PDB entry 8RR0 | electron microscopy, 3.35 A resolution | chains A and C of the 8 polymer chains in the assembly

== Chain A (and C) ==
Protein: Uncharacterized protein YjgD
From: Bacillus subtilis subsp. subtilis str. 168
Notes: chain C of this document is another copy of the same molecule, construct and numbering; everything in this record applies to it too
UniProt: O34681 (YJGD_BACSU); residues 1-186 here = UniProt positions 1-186
Sequence (186 residues; numbered 1 to 186; the number before each row is that of its first residue):
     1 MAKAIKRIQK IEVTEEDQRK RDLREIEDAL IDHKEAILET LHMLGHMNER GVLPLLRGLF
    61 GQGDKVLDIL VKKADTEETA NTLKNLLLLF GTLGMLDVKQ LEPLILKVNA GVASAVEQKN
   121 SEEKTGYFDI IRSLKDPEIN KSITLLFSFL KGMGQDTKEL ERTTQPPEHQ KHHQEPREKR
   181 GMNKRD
Not modelled in the structure: 1, 120-127, 158-186
Small-molecule neighbours:
  - undecanoic acid (11A), molecule 1: Leu23, Ile26, Glu27, Leu30
  - undecanoic acid (11A), molecule 2: Leu30, Ile37, Thr40, Leu41
  - undecanoic acid (11A), molecule 3: Pro103, Lys107, Lys141
  - undecanoic acid (11A), molecule 4: Gln118, Lys119, Phe128
  - undecanoic acid (11A), molecule 5: Leu134, Lys135, Asn140
  - undecanoic acid (11A), molecule 6: Gly154, Gln155, Asp156
  - neamine (A1H2V; [(2R)-3-[[(2R)-2,3-bis(oxidanyl)propoxy]-oxidanyl-phosphoryl]oxy-2-hexadecanoyloxy-propyl] octadecanoate), molecule 1: Glu49, Arg50, Gly51, Val52, Leu55
  - neamine (A1H2V), molecule 2: Leu55, Leu56, Leu59, Phe60, Gly63, Asp64, Val66, Leu67, Leu70
  - neamine (A1H2V), molecule 3: Leu70, Lys73, Ala74, Thr76, Glu78, Thr79, Leu83
  - neamine (A1H2V), molecule 4: Ile130, Ile131, Leu134
  - neamine (A1H2V), molecule 5: Ile130, Leu134, Ile143, Phe147
  - heptanoic acid (SHV): Phe128, Ile131, Arg132

== Interface between chain A and chain C ==
Contacting residue pairs - 102 pairs, chain A then chain C:
  Glu16(A) - Arg24(C)  salt bridge
  Arg19(A) - Arg24(C)  hydrogen bond (side chain-backbone)
  Arg19(A) - Glu27(C)  salt bridge
  Arg19(A) - Asp28(C)  salt bridge
  Arg19(A) - Ile31(C)
  Asp22(A) - Ile31(C)
  Asp22(A) - Lys34(C)  salt bridge
  Leu23(A) - Glu27(C)
  Glu25(A) - Lys34(C)
  Glu25(A) - Leu38(C)
  Ile26(A) - Ile37(C)  hydrophobic
  Ile26(A) - Leu38(C)  hydrophobic
  Ala29(A) - Leu38(C)  hydrophobic
  Ala29(A) - Leu41(C)  hydrophobic
  Leu30(A) - Leu41(C)  hydrophobic
  His33(A) - Leu41(C)  hydrogen bond (side chain-backbone)
  His33(A) - His42(C)  hydrogen bond
  His33(A) - Gly45(C)
  Glu35(A) - Asn48(C)  hydrogen bond (backbone-side chain)
  Ala36(A) - Leu44(C)
  Ala36(A) - Gly45(C)
  Ala36(A) - Asn48(C)
  Ala36(A) - Leu53(C)
  Ile37(A) - Leu41(C)  hydrophobic
  Ile37(A) - Leu44(C)  hydrophobic
  Glu39(A) - Asn48(C)
  Glu39(A) - Leu53(C)
  Glu39(A) - Pro54(C)
  Glu39(A) - Arg57(C)  salt bridge
  Thr40(A) - Leu44(C)
  Thr40(A) - Leu53(C)
  His42(A) - Arg57(C)
  Met43(A) - Leu53(C)
  Met43(A) - Leu56(C)
  Met43(A) - Arg57(C)
  His46(A) - Arg57(C)  hydrogen bond
  His46(A) - Phe60(C)
  His46(A) - Gly61(C)
  Met47(A) - Phe60(C)  hydrophobic
  Arg50(A) - Phe60(C)  hydrogen bond (side chain-backbone)
  Arg50(A) - Gly61(C)  hydrogen bond (side chain-backbone)
  Arg50(A) - Gly63(C)
  Arg50(A) - Asp64(C)  salt bridge
  Val52(A) - Phe60(C)  hydrophobic
  Asn81(A) - Gly94(C)
  Thr82(A) - Gly94(C)
  Asn85(A) - Leu93(C)
  Asn85(A) - Gly94(C)
  Asn85(A) - Leu96(C)  hydrogen bond (side chain-backbone)
  Asn85(A) - Asp97(C)
  Asn85(A) - Val98(C)
  Leu88(A) - Val98(C)  hydrophobic
  Leu88(A) - Lys99(C)
  Leu89(A) - Val98(C)
  Thr92(A) - Val98(C)
  Thr92(A) - Glu102(C)
  Thr92(A) - Ile105(C)
  Met95(A) - Glu102(C)
  Met95(A) - Asn109(C)  hydrogen bond (backbone-side chain)
  Leu96(A) - Ile105(C)
  Leu96(A) - Asn109(C)
  Asp97(A) - Asn109(C)  hydrogen bond (backbone-side chain)
  Gln100(A) - Asn109(C)
  Gln100(A) - Val112(C)
  Gln100(A) - Ala113(C)  hydrogen bond (side chain-backbone)
  Gln100(A) - Val116(C)
  Asn140(A) - Phe128(C)
  Asn140(A) - Asp129(C)
  Ile143(A) - Asp129(C)
  Thr144(A) - Asp129(C)  hydrogen bond
  Leu145(A) - Ala115(C)
  Phe147(A) - Ile130(C)  hydrophobic
  Phe147(A) - Ser133(C)
  Phe147(A) - Ile139(C)
  Ser148(A) - Ser114(C)  hydrogen bond (backbone-side chain)
  Ser148(A) - Ala115(C)
  Ser148(A) - Gln118(C)
  Phe149(A) - Val108(C)
  Phe149(A) - Gly111(C)
  Phe149(A) - Val112(C)
  Phe149(A) - Ser114(C)
  Leu150(A) - Ile139(C)  hydrophobic
  Leu150(A) - Ser142(C)  hydrogen bond (backbone-side chain)
  Leu150(A) - Ile143(C)
  Leu150(A) - Leu146(C)  hydrophobic
  Lys151(A) - Glu138(C)
  Lys151(A) - Ile139(C)
  Gly152(A) - Ala110(C)
  Gly152(A) - Gly111(C)
  Gly152(A) - Ser114(C)
  Met153(A) - Lys107(C)
  Met153(A) - Gly111(C)
  Met153(A) - Glu138(C)
  Met153(A) - Ser142(C)  hydrogen bond (backbone-side chain)
  Met153(A) - Leu145(C)  hydrophobic
  Met153(A) - Leu146(C)  hydrophobic
  Gly154(A) - Lys107(C)
  Gly154(A) - Glu138(C)
  Gly154(A) - Ser142(C)
  Gln155(A) - Lys107(C)
  Gln155(A) - Glu138(C)  hydrogen bond
  Asp156(A) - Glu138(C)
Interface residues without a listed pair, chain A (49 interface residues in all): Glu78, Leu86, Leu101, Leu104, Thr157
Interface residues without a listed pair, chain C (54 interface residues in all): Gln62, Phe90, Gly91, Met95, Leu101

== In short ==
Chain A and chain C form an interface of 49 and 54 residues respectively, with 16 hydrogen bonds and 6 salt
bridges. Polar pairs include Glu16(A)-Arg24(C), Arg19(A)-Glu27(C) and Arg19(A)-Asp28(C). Ligands of chain A: 6
copies of undecanoic acid, 5 copies of neamine and heptanoic acid.
Chain A and chain C are both Uncharacterized protein YjgD (Bacillus subtilis subsp. subtilis str. 168); the
structure, CryoEM structure of Molybdenum bispyranopterin guanine dinucleotide formate dehydrogenases ForCE1
from Bacillus subtilis, was determined by electron microscopy (same publication as 9GZQ and 8RQZ).
